PDB entry 7V8L | electron microscopy, 3.50 A resolution | chains E and A of the 5 polymer chains in the assembly

Chain E:
Molecule: Lipoprotein-releasing system transmembrane protein LolE
Organism: Escherichia coli K-12
UniProt: P75958 (LOLE_ECOLI); residues 1-414 here = UniProt positions 1-414
Amino-acid sequence (414 residues; row label = number of the first residue in the row):
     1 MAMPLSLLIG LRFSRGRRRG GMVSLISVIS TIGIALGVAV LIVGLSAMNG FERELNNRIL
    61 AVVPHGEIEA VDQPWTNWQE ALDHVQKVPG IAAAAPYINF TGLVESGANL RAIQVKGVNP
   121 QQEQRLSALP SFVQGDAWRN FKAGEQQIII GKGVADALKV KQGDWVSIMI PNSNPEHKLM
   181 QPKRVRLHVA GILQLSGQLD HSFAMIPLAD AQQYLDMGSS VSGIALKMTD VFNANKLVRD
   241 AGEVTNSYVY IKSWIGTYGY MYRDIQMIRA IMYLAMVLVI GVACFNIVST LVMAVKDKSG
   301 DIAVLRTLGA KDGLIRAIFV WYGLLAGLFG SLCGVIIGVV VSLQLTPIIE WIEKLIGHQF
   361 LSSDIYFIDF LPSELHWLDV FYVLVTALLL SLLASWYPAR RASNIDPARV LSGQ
Disordered / not traced: 1-3, 413-414
Small-molecule neighbours: PCJ ((2R)-3-{[(2S)-3-hydroxy-2-(palmitoylamino)propyl]thio}propane-1,2-diyl dihexadecanoate): Val40, Gly44, Ala47, Met48, Phe51, Tyr260, Met261, Asp264, Ile265, Met267, Ile268, Ile271, Met272, Ile349, Phe360, Leu361, Tyr366, Phe367, Leu371
From the paper describing this entry:
  - binding site for PCJ: Phe51, Met261, Asp264, Ile265, Met267, Ile268
  - mutagenesis - M267D: unchanged binding to Outer membrane lipoprotein RcsF (chain A)
  - mutagenesis - D264F, D264K, D264N: abolished growth
  - mutagenesis - D264N, S363DEL/D364DEL/I365DEL/Y366DEL/F367DEL/I368DEL: abolished binding to Outer membrane lipoprotein RcsF (chain A)
  - mutagenesis - D264A, D264E, D264F, D264K, I365D, Y366D, F367D, I368D: decreased binding to Outer membrane lipoprotein RcsF (chain A)

Chain A:
Molecule: Outer membrane lipoprotein RcsF
Organism: Escherichia coli K-12
UniProt: P69411 (RCSF_ECOLI); residues 21-138 here correspond to UniProt positions 17-134 (UniProt number = residue number - 4)
Amino-acid sequence (118 residues; numbered 21 to 138; the number before each row is that of its first residue):
    21 SMLSRSPVEP VQSTAPQPKA EPAKPKAPRA TPVRIYTNAE ELVGKPFRDL GEVSGDSCQA
    81 SNQDSPPSIP TARKRMQINA SKMKANAVLL HSCEVTSGTP GCYRQAVCIG SALNITAK
Disordered / not traced: 35-138
Small-molecule neighbours: PCJ ((2R)-3-{[(2S)-3-hydroxy-2-(palmitoylamino)propyl]thio}propane-1,2-diyl dihexadecanoate): Ser21, Met22, Leu23, Ser24
From the paper describing this entry:
  - mutagenesis - S21D, S21E: decreased binding to LolCDE

Interface between chain E and chain A:
Contacting residue pairs (7):
  Val249(E) - Thr34(A)
  Tyr250(E) - Thr34(A)
  Ile251(E) - Thr34(A)
  Arg263(E) - Leu23(A)
  Met267(E) - Leu23(A)  hydrophobic
  Ile365(E) - Ser21(A)
  Tyr366(E) - Ser21(A)  hydrogen bond
Interface residues without a listed pair, chain E (9 interface residues in all): Gly256, Asp264
Interface residues without a listed pair, chain A (6 interface residues in all): Ser26, Pro30, Ser33
From the paper, about this interface:
  - interface residues, chain E: Asp264(E)

Overview:
The interface between chain E and chain A involves 9 residues on one side and 6 on the other, with 1 hydrogen
bond. The hydrogen-bonded pair is Tyr366(E)-Ser21(A). From the paper: a binding site for PCJ at Phe51(E),
Met261(E) and Asp264(E) among others; D264A, D264E and D264F of chain E, among others, reduce binding to Outer
membrane lipoprotein RcsF (chain A); 13 substitutions were tested in all.
Chain E is Lipoprotein-releasing system transmembrane protein LolE and chain A is Outer membrane lipoprotein
RcsF, both from Escherichia coli K-12; the structure, LolCDE with bound RcsF in nanodiscs, was determined by
electron microscopy together with 7V8I and 7V8M from the same study.
